Entry 6C21 (electron microscopy, 5.20 A resolution (low resolution: residue-level contacts below are approximate; hydrogen-bond / salt-bridge calls are withheld)); this record covers chains B and G of the 7 polymer chains in the assembly.

== Chain B (and G) ==
Protein: Major head protein
Source organism: Staphylococcus virus 80alpha
Notes: chain G of this document is another copy of the same molecule, construct and numbering; everything in this record applies to it too
UniProtKB: A4ZFB3 (A4ZFB3_9CAUD); residue numbers follow UniProt; this construct covers 1-324
Sequence (324 residues; each row starts with the number of its first residue):
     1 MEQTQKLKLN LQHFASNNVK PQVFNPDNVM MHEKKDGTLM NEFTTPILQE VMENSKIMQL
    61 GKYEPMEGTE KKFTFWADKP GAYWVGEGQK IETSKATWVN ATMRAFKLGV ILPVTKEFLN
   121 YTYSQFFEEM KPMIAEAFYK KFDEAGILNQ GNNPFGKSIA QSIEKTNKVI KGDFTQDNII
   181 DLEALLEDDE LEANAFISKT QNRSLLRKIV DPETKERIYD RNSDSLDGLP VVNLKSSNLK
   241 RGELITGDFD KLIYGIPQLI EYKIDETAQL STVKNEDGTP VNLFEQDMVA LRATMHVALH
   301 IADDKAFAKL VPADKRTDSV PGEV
Not modelled in the structure: 1-34, 310-324
What the authors report for this chain:
  - mutagenesis - F14A: unchanged growth

== Chain B / chain G interface ==
Pairs across the interface (26):
  Lys-72(B) with Glu-42(G); Thr-44(G)
  Phe-73(B) with Thr-44(G)
  Trp-76(B) with Met-133(G); Ala-137(G)
  Ala-77(B) with Ala-137(G)
  Asp-78(B) with Ala-137(G); Lys-141(G)
  Lys-79(B) with Thr-102(G); Met-103(G)
  Gly-81(B) with Asn-100(G)
  Tyr-83(B) with Asn-100(G)
  Gly-86(B) with Met-103(G); Asp-265(G)
  Glu-87(B) with Met-103(G); Arg-104(G)
  Gly-88(B) with Arg-104(G); Ala-105(G)
  Gln-89(B) with Lys-107(G); Gly-109(G)
  Lys-90(B) with Gly-109(G); Val-110(G)
  Ala-184(B) with Ser-204(G)
  Glu-213(B) with Asp-211(G)
  Asp-227(B) with Arg-221(G)
  Gly-228(B) with Asp-220(G)
Also at the interface, not in a pair above, chain B (23 interface residues in all): Thr-74, Pro-80, Val-85, Glu-187, Asp-188, Glu-216
Also at the interface, not in a pair above, chain G (26 interface residues in all): Phe-43, Ala-101, Phe-106, Ile-134, Thr-200, Gln-201, Thr-214, Ile-264

== In short ==
23 residues of chain B and 26 residues of chain G are in contact. From the paper: F14A of chain B leaves
growth unchanged.
Both chains are Major head protein (Staphylococcus virus 80alpha). Entry 6C21 (Capsid protein in the
Staphylococcus aureus phage 80alpha mature capsid) was determined by electron microscopy, deposited together
with 6C22.
